7RJD - chains A and K of the 10 polymer chains in the assembly; structure by electron microscopy, 3.20 A resolution.

Chain A:
Molecule: Ubiquinol--cytochrome-c reductase subunit
Source organism: Candida albicans (strain SC5314 / ATCC MYA-2876)
Reference sequence: A0A1D8PP59 (A0A1D8PP59_CANAL); residues 1-439 here = UniProt positions 1-439
Amino-acid sequence (439 residues; each row starts with the number of its first residue):
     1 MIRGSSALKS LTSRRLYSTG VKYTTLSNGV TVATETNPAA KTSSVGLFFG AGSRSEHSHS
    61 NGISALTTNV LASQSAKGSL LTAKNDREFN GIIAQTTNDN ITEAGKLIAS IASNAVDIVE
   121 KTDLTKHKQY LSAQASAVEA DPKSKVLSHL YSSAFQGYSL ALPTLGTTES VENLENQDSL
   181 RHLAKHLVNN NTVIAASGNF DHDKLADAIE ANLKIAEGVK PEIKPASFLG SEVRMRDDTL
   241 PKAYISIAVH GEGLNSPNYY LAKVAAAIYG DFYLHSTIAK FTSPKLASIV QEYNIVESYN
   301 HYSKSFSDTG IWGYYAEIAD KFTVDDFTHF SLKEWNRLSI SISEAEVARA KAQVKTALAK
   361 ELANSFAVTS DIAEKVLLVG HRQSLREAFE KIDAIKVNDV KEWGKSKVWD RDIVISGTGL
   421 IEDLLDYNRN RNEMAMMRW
Disordered / not traced: 1-21, 438-439

Chain K:
Molecule: Cytochrome b
Source organism: Candida albicans (strain SC5314 / ATCC MYA-2876)
Reference sequence: P0C8L0 (CYB_CANAL); residues 1-387 here = UniProt positions 1-387
Amino-acid sequence (387 residues; numbered 1 to 387; the number before each row is that of its first residue):
     1 MPTRKSNTYL SLVNSYLIDS PQPSSINYWW NLGSLLGLCL VIQIASGVFL AMHYSSNIEL
    61 AFDSVEHIMR DVNAGWLIRY IHANGASFFF ICMYLHIGKA LYYGSYKQPR VMLWVIGVVI
   121 FILTMAIAFM GYCLVYGQMS HWGATVITNL LSAIPFIGND IVPFIWGGFS VSNPTIQRFF
   181 ALHFLLPFIL AALVCMHLMA LHVHGSSNPV GITGNIDRLP MHPYFIFKDL ITVFVFLLIF
   241 SLFVFYSPNT LGHPDNYIPG NPMVTPPSIV PEWYLLPFYA ILRSIPDKLG GVIAMFGAIL
   301 ILLSLPYTDR SIIRGNSFKV LSKLAFYLFV FNFILLGNLG QLHVEVPYIQ LGQFATAYYF
   361 AHYIIVVPVI STLENILYYI GTQTRVK
Disordered / not traced: 384-387
Ion coordination: heme Fe site 1: His82, His183; heme Fe site 2: His96, His197
Ligand contacts:
  - heme (HEM), molecule 1: Trp29, Trp30, Asn31, Leu32, Gly33, Ser34, Leu36, Gly37, Leu40, Phe89, Met93, His96, Ile97, Lys99, Ala100, Ser105, Arg110, Leu113, Trp114, Gly117, Val118, Ile120, Phe121, Val194, His197, Leu198, Leu201, Gly205, Ser206, Ser207
  - heme (HEM), molecule 2: Leu40, Gln43, Ile44, Gly47, Val48, Leu50, Ala51, Tyr54, Val65, Ile68, Arg79, His82, Ala83, Ala86, Phe89, Phe90, Thr124, Ile127, Ala128, Gly131, Tyr132, Leu134, Val135, Phe180, His183, Phe184, Pro187, Leu190, Asn256, Glu272, Tyr274
  - ubiquinone-10 (U10), molecule 1: Tyr16, Leu17, Ser20, Gln22, Ile26, Trp30, Gly33, Ser34, Gly37, Val194, Cys195, Leu198, Leu201, Ser206, Met221, Asp229
  - ubiquinone-10 (U10), molecule 2: Ile122, Leu123, Met125, Ala126, Phe129, Gly143, Val146, Ile147, Ile269, Pro271, Leu275, Phe278, Tyr279, Leu282, Met295, Phe296, Ile299
UniProt features mapped onto this chain:
  - binding site (heme b): His82, His96, His183, His197

Interface between chain A and chain K:
Residue-residue contacts (17):
  Tyr293(A) - Met1(K)
  Asp325(A) - Arg4(K)  salt bridge
  Asp325(A) - Lys5(K)  salt bridge
  Asp326(A) - Pro2(K)
  Asp326(A) - Lys5(K)  salt bridge
  His329(A) - Pro2(K)
  Phe330(A) - Met1(K)
  Phe330(A) - Pro2(K)
  Leu425(A) - Pro220(K)  hydrophobic
  Asp426(A) - Leu219(K)
  Asn428(A) - Tyr224(K)  hydrogen bond
  Arg429(A) - Arg4(K)
  Arg429(A) - Ile18(K)  hydrogen bond (side chain-backbone)
  Arg429(A) - Asp19(K)  salt bridge
  Arg429(A) - Pro220(K)
  Arg429(A) - His222(K)
  Arg429(A) - Pro223(K)
Interface residues without a listed pair, chain A (12 interface residues in all): Arg236, Glu292, Glu422
Interface residues without a listed pair, chain K (13 interface residues in all): Asn215, Ile216

In short:
The interface between chain A and chain K involves 12 residues on one side and 13 on the other; the contacts
include 2 hydrogen bonds and 4 salt bridges. Polar pairs include Asp325(A)-Arg4(K), Asp325(A)-Lys5(K) and
Asp326(A)-Lys5(K). Bound to chain K: heme and ubiquinone-10.
Here chain A is Ubiquinol--cytochrome-c reductase subunit and chain K is Cytochrome b, both from Candida
albicans (strain SC5314 / ATCC MYA-2876). Entry 7RJD (Complex III2 from Candida albicans, inhibitor free,
Rieske head domain in c position) was determined by electron microscopy, deposited together with 7RJA, 7RJB,
7RJC and 7RJE.
